PDB entry 4R02 | X-ray diffraction, 2.50 A resolution | chains A and G of the 28 polymer chains in the assembly

[Chain A]
Molecule: Proteasome subunit alpha type-2
Organism: Saccharomyces cerevisiae
Notes: EC 3.4.25.1; engineered mutation(s): A49S
UniProt: P23639 (PSA2_YEAST); numbering as in UniProt (aligned over 1-250)
Chain sequence (250 residues; numbered 1 to 250; the number before each row is that of its first residue):
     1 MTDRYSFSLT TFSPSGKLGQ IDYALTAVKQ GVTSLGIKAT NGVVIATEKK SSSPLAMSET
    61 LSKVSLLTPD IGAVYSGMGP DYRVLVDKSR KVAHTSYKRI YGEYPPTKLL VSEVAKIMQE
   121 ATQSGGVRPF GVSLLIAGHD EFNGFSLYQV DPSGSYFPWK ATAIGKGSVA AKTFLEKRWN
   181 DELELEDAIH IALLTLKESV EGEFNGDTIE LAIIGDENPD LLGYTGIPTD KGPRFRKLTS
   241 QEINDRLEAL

[Chain G]
Molecule: Proteasome subunit alpha type-1
Organism: Saccharomyces cerevisiae
Notes: EC 3.4.25.1
UniProt: P21243 (PSA1_YEAST); residues -8 to 243 here correspond to UniProt positions 1-252 (UniProt number = residue number + 9)
Chain sequence (252 residues; row label = number of the first residue in the row; numbers below 1 keep their minus sign (Met-8 is residue -8)):
    -8 MSGAAAASAA GYDRHITIFS PEGRLYQVEY AFKATNQTNI NSLAVRGKDC TVVISQKKVP
    52 DKLLDPTTVS YIFCISRTIG MVVNGPIPDA RNAALRAKAE AAEFRYKYGY DMPCDVLAKR
   112 MANLSQIYTQ RAYMRPLGVI LTFVSVDEEL GPSIYKTDPA GYYVGYKATA TGPKQQEITT
   172 NLENHFKKSK IDHINEESWE KVVEFAITHM IDALGTEFSK NDLEVGVATK DKFFTLSAEN
   232 IEERLVAIAE QD
Unresolved in the structure: -8 to 1, 243
Metal / ion sites: Mg2+: Thr8, Tyr119, Arg122, Met125

[How chain A and chain G interact]
Contacting residue pairs (65):
  Asp3(A) - Tyr124(G)
  Tyr5(A) - Ile7(G)
  Tyr5(A) - Ala123(G)  hydrophobic
  Tyr5(A) - Tyr124(G)  hydrophobic
  Leu9(A) - Ile9(G)  hydrophobic
  Leu9(A) - Ala123(G)  hydrophobic
  Gln20(A) - Ile9(G)
  Gln20(A) - Phe10(G)  hydrogen bond (side chain-backbone)
  Tyr23(A) - Phe10(G)  hydrophobic
  Tyr23(A) - Ser11(G)
  Tyr23(A) - Pro12(G)  hydrophobic
  Tyr23(A) - Gly14(G)
  Ala24(A) - Phe10(G)  hydrophobic
  Thr26(A) - Glu13(G)
  Ala27(A) - Gly14(G)
  Ser52(A) - Tyr153(G)  hydrogen bond
  Pro54(A) - Lys158(G)
  Pro54(A) - Glu174(G)
  Leu55(A) - Tyr157(G)
  Leu55(A) - Lys158(G)  hydrogen bond (backbone-backbone)
  Leu55(A) - Ala159(G)
  Leu55(A) - Thr170(G)
  Leu55(A) - Leu173(G)  hydrophobic
  Leu55(A) - Glu174(G)
  Leu55(A) - Phe177(G)  hydrophobic
  Ala56(A) - Gly156(G)
  Ala56(A) - Tyr157(G)  hydrophobic
  Met57(A) - Arg37(G)
  Met57(A) - Val155(G)
  Met57(A) - Gly156(G)  hydrogen bond (backbone-backbone)
  Met57(A) - Tyr157(G)
  Met57(A) - Lys158(G)
  Met57(A) - Asp183(G)
  Thr60(A) - Tyr146(G)
  Thr60(A) - Val155(G)
  Thr60(A) - Gly156(G)  hydrogen bond (side chain-backbone)
  Leu61(A) - Val155(G)  hydrophobic
  Met78(A) - Phe10(G)  hydrophobic
  Met78(A) - Leu16(G)  hydrophobic
  Pro80(A) - Gln117(G)
  Pro80(A) - Ala151(G)
  Pro80(A) - Gly152(G)
  Pro80(A) - Tyr153(G)
  Asp81(A) - Gln117(G)
  Arg83(A) - Ala113(G)  hydrogen bond (side chain-backbone)
  Arg83(A) - Asn114(G)
  Arg83(A) - Gly152(G)  hydrogen bond (side chain-backbone)
  Arg83(A) - Tyr154(G)
  Val84(A) - Asn114(G)
  Val84(A) - Gln117(G)
  Asp87(A) - Lys110(G)  salt bridge
  Asp87(A) - Asn114(G)
  Gly126(A) - Gln121(G)
  Gly126(A) - Arg122(G)
  Gly126(A) - Ala123(G)  hydrogen bond (backbone-backbone)
  Val127(A) - Gln121(G)
  Val127(A) - Arg122(G)
  Arg128(A) - Thr8(G)
  Arg128(A) - Phe10(G)
  Arg128(A) - Leu16(G)
  Arg128(A) - Thr120(G)  hydrogen bond (side chain-backbone)
  Arg128(A) - Gln121(G)  hydrogen bond (backbone-backbone)
  Pro129(A) - Phe10(G)
  Phe130(A) - Gln121(G)
  Gly131(A) - Phe10(G)
Other interface residues (no listed pair), chain A (31 interface residues in all): Met1, Thr2, Ser53, Ala121
Other interface residues (no listed pair), chain G (35 interface residues in all): Thr160

[Overview]
31 residues of chain A face 35 of chain G across their interface; the contacts include 10 hydrogen bonds and 1
salt bridge. Among the polar pairs are Asp87(A)-Lys110(G), Gln20(A)-Phe10(G) and Ser52(A)-Tyr153(G). Thr8(G),
Tyr119(G), Arg122(G) and Met125(G) form the Mg2+ site.
Here chain A is Proteasome subunit alpha type-2 and chain G is Proteasome subunit alpha type-1, both from
Saccharomyces cerevisiae. Entry 4R02 (yCP in complex with BSc4999 (alpha-Keto Phenylamide)) was determined by
X-ray diffraction.
